PDB entry 4AMO | X-ray diffraction, 1.90 A resolution | chain A

== Chain A ==
Molecule: DYNE8
Organism: Micromonospora chersina
Notes: fragment: at domain, residues 473 - 893
Reference sequence: Q84HI8 (Q84HI8_9ACTO); residue numbers follow UniProt; this construct covers 473-893
Amino-acid sequence (421 residues; each row starts with the number of its first residue):
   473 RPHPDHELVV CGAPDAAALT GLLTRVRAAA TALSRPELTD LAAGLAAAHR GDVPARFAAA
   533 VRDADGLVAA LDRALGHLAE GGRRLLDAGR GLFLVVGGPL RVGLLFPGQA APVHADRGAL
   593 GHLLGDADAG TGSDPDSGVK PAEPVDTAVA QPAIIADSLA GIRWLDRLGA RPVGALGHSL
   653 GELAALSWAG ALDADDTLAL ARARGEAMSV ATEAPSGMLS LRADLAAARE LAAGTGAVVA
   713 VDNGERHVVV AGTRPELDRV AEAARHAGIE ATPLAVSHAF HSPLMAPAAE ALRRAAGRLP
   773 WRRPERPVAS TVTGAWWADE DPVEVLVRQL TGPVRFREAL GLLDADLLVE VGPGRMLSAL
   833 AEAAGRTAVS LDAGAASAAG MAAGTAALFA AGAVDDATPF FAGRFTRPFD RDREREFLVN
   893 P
Unresolved in the structure: 473-475, 586-615, 877-893
Construct notes: conflict Val682 (Ala in Q84HI8)
What the authors report for this chain:
  - binding site for acetic acid: Gly580, Gln581, Ala582, His650, Leu652, Arg676, Asn715
  - conformationally variable residues (side-chain flip): Ser651
  - specificity-determining residues: Gln581, Gln623, Leu652, Met680 (proposed by the authors, not directly observed)

== In short ==
The paper reports a binding site for acetic acid at Gly580, Gln581 and Ala582 among others; specificity
determinants Gln581, Gln623 and Leu652 among others.
Chain A is DYNE8 (Micromonospora chersina); the structure, Crystal Structure of the Acyltransferase Domain of
the Iterative Polyketide Synthase in Enediyne Biosynthesis Reveals the ..., was determined by X-ray
diffraction together with 4AMM, 4AMN and 4AMP from the same study.
